PDB entry 8DY9 | electron microscopy, 3.12 A resolution | chains D and Q of the 13 polymer chains in the assembly

[Chain D]
Protein: DNA-directed RNA polymerase subunit beta'
Source organism: Streptomyces venezuelae
Notes: EC 2.7.7.6
UniProt: A0A5P2AAC9 (A0A5P2AAC9_STRVZ); numbering as in UniProt (aligned over 2-1299)
Chain sequence (1298 residues; each row starts with the number of its first residue):
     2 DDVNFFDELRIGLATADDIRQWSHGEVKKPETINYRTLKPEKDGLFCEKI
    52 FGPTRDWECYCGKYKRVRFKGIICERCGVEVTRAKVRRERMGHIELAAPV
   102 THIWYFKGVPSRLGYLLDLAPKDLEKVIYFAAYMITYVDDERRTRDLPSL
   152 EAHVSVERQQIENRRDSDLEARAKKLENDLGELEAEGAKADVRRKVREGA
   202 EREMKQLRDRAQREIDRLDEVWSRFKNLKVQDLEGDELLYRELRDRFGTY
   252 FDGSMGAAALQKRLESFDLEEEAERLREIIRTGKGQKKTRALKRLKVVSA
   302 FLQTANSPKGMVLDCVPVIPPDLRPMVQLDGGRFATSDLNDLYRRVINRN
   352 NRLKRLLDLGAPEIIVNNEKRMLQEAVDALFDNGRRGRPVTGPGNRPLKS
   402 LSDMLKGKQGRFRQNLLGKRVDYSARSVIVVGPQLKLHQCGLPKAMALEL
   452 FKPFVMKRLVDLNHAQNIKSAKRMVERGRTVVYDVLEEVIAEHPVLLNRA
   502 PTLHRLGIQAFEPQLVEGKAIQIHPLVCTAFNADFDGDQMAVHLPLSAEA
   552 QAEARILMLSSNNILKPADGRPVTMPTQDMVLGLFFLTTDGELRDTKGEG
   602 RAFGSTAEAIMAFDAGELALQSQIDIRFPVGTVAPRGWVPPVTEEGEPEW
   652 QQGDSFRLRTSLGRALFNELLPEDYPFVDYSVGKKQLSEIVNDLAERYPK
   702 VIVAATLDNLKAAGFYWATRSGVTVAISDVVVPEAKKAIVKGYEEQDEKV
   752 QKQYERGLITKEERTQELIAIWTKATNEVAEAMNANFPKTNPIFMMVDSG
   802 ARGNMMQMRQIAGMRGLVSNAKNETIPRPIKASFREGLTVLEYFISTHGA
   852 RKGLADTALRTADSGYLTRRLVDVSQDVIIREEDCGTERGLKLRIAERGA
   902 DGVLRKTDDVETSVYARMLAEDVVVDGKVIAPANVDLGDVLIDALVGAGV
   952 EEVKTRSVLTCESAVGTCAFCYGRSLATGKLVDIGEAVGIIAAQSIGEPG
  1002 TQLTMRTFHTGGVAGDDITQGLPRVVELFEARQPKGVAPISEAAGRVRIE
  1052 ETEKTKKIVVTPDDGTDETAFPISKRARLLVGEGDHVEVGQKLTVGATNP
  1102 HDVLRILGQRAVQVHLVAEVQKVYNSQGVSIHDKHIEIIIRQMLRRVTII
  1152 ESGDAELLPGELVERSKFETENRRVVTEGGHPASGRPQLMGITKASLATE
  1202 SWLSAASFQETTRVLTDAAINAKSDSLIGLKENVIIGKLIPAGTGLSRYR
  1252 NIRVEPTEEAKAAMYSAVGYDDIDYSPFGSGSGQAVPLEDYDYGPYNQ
Not modelled in the structure: 1007-1017, 1266-1299
Sequence notes: conflict Asp2 (Leu in A0A5P2AAC9)
Bound ions: Zn2+ site 1: Cys60, Cys62, Cys75, Cys78; Mg2+: Asp537, Asp539; Zn2+ site 2: Cys886, Cys962, Cys969, Cys972

[Chain Q]
Molecule: 49-nt DNA strand
Sequence (49 nucleotides; row label = number of the first residue in the row):
     1 GTGATATCAGCCAGATCGTGCGACACACCGGGCCAATTGGCTTGACACC
Not modelled in the structure: 23-27, 44-49

[Interface between chain D and chain Q]
Residue-residue contacts - 10 pairs, chain D then chain Q:
  Tyr36(D) - DA9(Q)  hydrogen bond to the phosphate
  Arg37(D) - DC8(Q)  hydrogen bond to the phosphate
  Arg37(D) - DA9(Q)  salt bridge to the phosphate
  Lys123(D) - DA35(Q)  phosphate contact
  Lys123(D) - DA36(Q)  salt bridge to the phosphate
  Arg291(D) - DA35(Q)  salt bridge to the phosphate
  Lys294(D) - DC34(Q)  salt bridge to the phosphate
  Arg1033(D) - DG31(Q)  sugar contact
  Arg1033(D) - DG32(Q)  salt bridge to the phosphate
  Lys1036(D) - DG31(Q)  salt bridge to the phosphate
Other interface residues (no listed pair), chain D (10 interface residues in all): Val110, Tyr116, Lys1195

[In short]
Chain D and chain Q form an interface of 10 and 7 residues respectively, with 2 hydrogen bonds and 6 salt
bridges. Among the polar pairs are Tyr36(D)-DA9(Q), Arg37(D)-DC8(Q) and Arg37(D)-DA9(Q). Cys60(D), Cys62(D),
Cys75(D) and Cys78(D) form the Zn2+ site 1.
Here chain D is DNA-directed RNA polymerase subunit beta' (Streptomyces venezuelae) and chain Q is a 49-nt DNA
strand. Entry 8DY9 (Streptomyces venezuelae RNAP unconstrained open promoter complex with WhiA and WhiB
transcription factors) was determined by electron microscopy, deposited together with 8DY7.
